Entry 8JXS (electron microscopy, 3.00 A resolution); this record covers chains B and L of the 5 polymer chains in the assembly.

== Chain B ==
Molecule: NBA3
From: Homo sapiens
Chain sequence (125 residues; each row starts with the number of its first residue):
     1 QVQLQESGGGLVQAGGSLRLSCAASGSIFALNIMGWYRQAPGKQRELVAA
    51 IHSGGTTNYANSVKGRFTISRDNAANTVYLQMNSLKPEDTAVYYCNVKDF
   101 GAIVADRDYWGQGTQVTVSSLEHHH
Unresolved in the structure: 125

== Chain L ==
Molecule: Fab 8D3 light chain
From: Mus musculus
Notes: antibody fragment or engineered binder
Chain sequence (239 residues; numbered -19 to 219; the number before each row is that of its first residue; numbers below 1 keep their minus sign (Met-19 is residue -19)):
   -19 MVLQTQVFISLLLWISGAYGNIMLTQSPSSLAVSAGERVTMSCKSTQSIL
    31 YNSNQKTYLAWYQQKPGQSPKLLIYWASTRASGVPDRFTGSGSGTDFTLT
    81 INSVQPEDLAVYYCHQYLSAWTFGGGTKLEIKRTVAAPSVFIFPPSDEQL
   131 KSGTASVVCLLNNFYPREAKVQWKVDNALQSGNSQESVTEQDSKDSTYSL
   181 SSTLTLSKADYEKHKVYACEVTHQGLSSPVTKSFNRGEC
Unresolved in the structure: -19 to 0, 150-162, 185-219

== How chain B and chain L interact ==
Pairs across the interface - 22 pairs, chain B then chain L:
  Leu11(B) - Leu30(L)
  Leu11(B) - Tyr31(L)  hydrophobic
  Leu11(B) - Asn32(L)
  Gln13(B) - Tyr31(L)
  Ala40(B) - Asn1(L)
  Pro41(B) - Asn1(L)
  Pro41(B) - Met3(L)
  Pro87(B) - Ser99(L)
  Thr90(B) - Asn1(L)
  Thr90(B) - Gln27(L)
  Thr90(B) - Ser99(L)
  Gln115(B) - Gln27(L)  hydrogen bond
  Thr117(B) - Gln27(L)  hydrogen bond
  Val118(B) - Ser99(L)  hydrogen bond (backbone-side chain)
  Ser119(B) - Tyr31(L)
  Ser119(B) - Leu98(L)
  Ser120(B) - Leu98(L)  hydrogen bond (backbone-backbone)
  Leu121(B) - Tyr31(L)  hydrophobic
  Leu121(B) - Tyr38(L)  hydrophobic
  Leu121(B) - Tyr97(L)
  Leu121(B) - Leu98(L)  hydrophobic
  His123(B) - Tyr31(L)  hydrogen bond
Interface residues without a listed pair, chain B (14 interface residues in all): Lys43
Interface residues without a listed pair, chain L (12 interface residues in all): Ala100, Trp101

== In short ==
Chain B and chain L form an interface of 14 and 12 residues respectively; the contacts include 5 hydrogen
bonds. Polar pairs include Gln115(B)-Gln27(L), Thr117(B)-Gln27(L) and Val118(B)-Ser99(L).
Here chain B is NBA3 (Homo sapiens) and chain L is Fab 8D3 light chain (Mus musculus). Entry 8JXS (Structure
of nanobody-bound DRD1_PF-6142 complex) was determined by electron microscopy (same publication as 8JXR).
